PDB entry 2AUH | X-ray diffraction, 3.20 A resolution | chains A and B

== Chain A ==
Name: Insulin receptor
Source organism: Homo sapiens
Notes: EC 2.7.1.112; fragment: tyrosine kinase domain
Reference sequence: P06213 (INSR_HUMAN); residues 978-1283 here correspond to UniProt positions 1005-1310 (UniProt number = residue number + 27)
Amino-acid sequence (306 residues; each row starts with the number of its first residue):
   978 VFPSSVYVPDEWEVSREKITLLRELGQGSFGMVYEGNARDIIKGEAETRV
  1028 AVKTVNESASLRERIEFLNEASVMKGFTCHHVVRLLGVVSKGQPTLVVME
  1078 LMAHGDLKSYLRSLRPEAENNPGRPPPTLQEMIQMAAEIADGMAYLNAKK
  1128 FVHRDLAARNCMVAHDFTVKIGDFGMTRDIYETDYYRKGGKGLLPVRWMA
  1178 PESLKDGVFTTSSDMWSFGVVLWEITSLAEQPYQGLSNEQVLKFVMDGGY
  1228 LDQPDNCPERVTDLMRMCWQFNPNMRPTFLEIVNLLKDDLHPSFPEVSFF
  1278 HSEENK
Disordered / not traced: 978-983
Modified / non-standard residues: Tyr1158 (o-phosphotyrosine; PTR); Tyr1162 (o-phosphotyrosine; PTR); Tyr1163 (o-phosphotyrosine; PTR)
Construct notes: modified residue (1158, 1162-1163); variant Asn1251 (Lys1278 in P06213); engineered mutation Ser981 (Cys1008 in P06213)
Bound ions: Ca2+ site 1: Glu1047, Asp1150; Ca2+ site 2 near Asp1150 (its only coordinating residue here)
Swiss-Prot annotation at these positions:
  - active site: Asp1132 (Proton donor/acceptor)
  - binding site (ATP): Ser1006, Lys1030, Glu1077 to Asp1083, Arg1136, Asn1137, Asp1150
  - modified residue: Tyr984 (Phosphotyrosine), Cys1056 (S-nitrosocysteine), Tyr1158 (Phosphotyrosine), Tyr1162 (Phosphotyrosine), Tyr1163 (Phosphotyrosine)
  - cross-link: Lys1052 (Glycyl lysine isopeptide (Lys-Gly) (interchain with G-Cter in ubiquitin))
Reported in the primary citation:
  - post-translational modification sites: Tyr1158, Tyr1162, Tyr1163

== Chain B ==
Name: Growth factor receptor-bound protein 14
Source organism: Homo sapiens
Notes: fragment: BPS region
Reference sequence: Q14449 (GRB14_HUMAN); aligned to UniProt positions 361-407 over residues 373-419 (the alignment contains insertions or deletions, so no single offset holds)
Amino-acid sequence (59 residues; numbered 361 to 419; the number before each row is that of its first residue):
   361 SSQSISPMRSISENSLVAMDFSGQKSRVIENPTEALSVAVEEGLAWRKKG
   411 SLRLGTHGS
Disordered / not traced: 361-372, 410-419
Construct notes: engineered mutation Ser411 (Cys in Q14449)
Reported in the primary citation:
  - contacts within the chain: Asp380-Arg387 (salt bridge), Arg387-Glu394 (salt bridge), Val377-Val388 (hydrophobic contact), Met379-Val388 (hydrophobic contact), Asn391-Glu394 (hydrogen bond)
  - mutagenesis - A378S: decreased binding to Insulin receptor (chain A)
  - mutagenesis - A399S: unchanged binding to Insulin receptor (chain A)
  - specificity-determining residues: Leu404 (proposed by the authors, not directly observed)

== Interface between chain A and chain B ==
Pairs across the interface - 53 pairs, chain A then chain B:
  Leu1038(A) - Leu404(B)  hydrophobic
  Arg1039(A) - Ala399(B)
  Arg1039(A) - Glu402(B)  salt bridge
  Arg1039(A) - Trp406(B)
  Ile1042(A) - Gly403(B)
  Ile1042(A) - Trp406(B)  hydrophobic
  Glu1043(A) - Trp406(B)
  Arg1089(A) - Glu373(B)  salt bridge
  Arg1136(A) - Ser375(B)  hydrogen bond
  Arg1155(A) - Trp406(B)
  Tyr1163(A) - Trp406(B)
  Lys1165(A) - Phe381(B)
  Lys1165(A) - Glu402(B)  salt bridge
  Gly1166(A) - Phe381(B)
  Gly1166(A) - Ser382(B)
  Gly1167(A) - Asp380(B)
  Gly1167(A) - Phe381(B)  hydrogen bond (backbone-backbone)
  Gly1167(A) - Ser382(B)
  Lys1168(A) - Met379(B)
  Lys1168(A) - Asp380(B)
  Lys1168(A) - Glu394(B)  salt bridge
  Lys1168(A) - Val398(B)
  Lys1168(A) - Glu402(B)
  Gly1169(A) - Val377(B)
  Gly1169(A) - Ala378(B)
  Gly1169(A) - Met379(B)  hydrogen bond (backbone-backbone)
  Gly1169(A) - Val398(B)
  Gly1169(A) - Glu402(B)
  Leu1170(A) - Leu376(B)  hydrophobic
  Leu1170(A) - Val377(B)
  Leu1170(A) - Val398(B)  hydrophobic
  Leu1170(A) - Ala399(B)
  Leu1170(A) - Glu402(B)  hydrogen bond (backbone-side chain)
  Leu1171(A) - Leu376(B)
  Leu1171(A) - Val377(B)  hydrogen bond (backbone-backbone)
  Leu1171(A) - Phe381(B)  hydrophobic
  Pro1172(A) - Ser375(B)
  Pro1172(A) - Leu376(B)
  Val1173(A) - Val377(B)  hydrophobic
  Val1173(A) - Met379(B)  hydrophobic
  Trp1175(A) - Ser375(B)
  Ser1180(A) - Phe381(B)
  Leu1181(A) - Phe381(B)
  Leu1181(A) - Ser386(B)  hydrogen bond (backbone-side chain)
  Lys1182(A) - Ser386(B)
  Asp1183(A) - Phe381(B)
  Gly1184(A) - Phe381(B)
  Gln1208(A) - Glu373(B)
  Gln1208(A) - Asn374(B)  hydrogen bond (side chain-backbone)
  Asn1215(A) - Val377(B)
  Glu1216(A) - Val388(B)
  Leu1219(A) - Met379(B)  hydrophobic
  Leu1219(A) - Val388(B)  hydrophobic
Other interface residues (no listed pair), chain A (29 interface residues in all): Lys1085, Met1153
Other interface residues (no listed pair), chain B (22 interface residues in all): Ile389, Glu401, Arg407
The authors on this interface:
  - residue pairs: Leu1038(A)-Leu404(B) (hydrophobic contact), Arg1039(A)-Gly403(B) (hydrophobic contact), Ile1042(A)-Trp406(B) (hydrophobic contact), Arg1089(A)-Glu373(B) (salt bridge), Tyr1163(A)-Trp406(B) (hydrogen bond), Glu1216(A)-Val388(B) (hydrophobic contact), Leu1219(A)-Val388(B) (hydrophobic contact)
  - interface residues, chain B: Leu376(B), Val377(B), Met379(B), Phe381(B), Val398(B), Glu402(B)

== Overview ==
29 residues of chain A and 22 residues of chain B are in contact; the contacts include 7 hydrogen bonds and 4
salt bridges. Polar contacts include Arg1039(A)-Glu402(B), Arg1089(A)-Glu373(B) and Lys1165(A)-Glu402(B). The
paper describes hydrophobic contacts between Leu1038(A) and Leu404(B), Arg1039(A) and Gly403(B) and Ile1042(A)
and Trp406(B) among others; a salt bridge between Arg1089(A) and Glu373(B); a hydrogen bond between Tyr1163(A)
and Trp406(B). From the paper: A378S of chain B reduces binding to Insulin receptor (chain A); interface
residues Leu376(B), Val377(B) and Met379(B) among others.
Here chain A is Insulin receptor and chain B is Growth factor receptor-bound protein 14, both from Homo
sapiens. Entry 2AUH (Crystal structure of the Grb14 BPS region in complex with the insulin receptor tyrosine
kinase) was determined by X-ray diffraction together with 2AUG from the same study.
